Entry 7X7D (X-ray diffraction, 2.92 A resolution); this record covers chains B and F of the 6 polymer chains in the assembly.

== Chain B (and F) ==
Protein: Nb22
Source organism: Vicugna pacos
Notes: chain F of this document is another copy of the same molecule, construct and numbering; everything in this record applies to it too
Chain sequence (130 residues; each row starts with the number of its first residue):
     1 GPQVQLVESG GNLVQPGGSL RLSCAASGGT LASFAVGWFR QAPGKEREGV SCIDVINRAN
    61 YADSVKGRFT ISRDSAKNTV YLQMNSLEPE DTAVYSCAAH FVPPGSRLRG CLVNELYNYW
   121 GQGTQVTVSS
Cystine bridges: Cys24-Cys97, Cys52-Cys111
Reported in the primary citation:
  - conformationally variable residues (loop rearrangement): Thr30

== How chain B and chain F interact ==
Residue-residue contacts (14; chain B residue first):
  Val7(B) - Arg21(F)
  Gly11(B) - Asn12(F)
  Asn12(B) - Asn12(F)
  Pro43(B) - Gln15(F)
  Gln122(B) - Ser19(F)  hydrogen bond
  Gln122(B) - Leu20(F)  hydrogen bond (side chain-backbone)
  Gln122(B) - Arg21(F)
  Gln122(B) - Gln83(F)  hydrogen bond
  Thr124(B) - Asn12(F)
  Gln125(B) - Asn12(F)  hydrogen bond (backbone-side chain)
  Gln125(B) - Leu13(F)
  Gln125(B) - Val14(F)
  Gln125(B) - Gln15(F)  hydrogen bond (side chain-backbone)
  Thr127(B) - Leu13(F)
Interface residues without a listed pair, chain B (9 interface residues in all): Leu13

== In short ==
9 residues of chain B and 8 residues of chain F are in contact, with 5 hydrogen bonds. Polar contacts include
Gln122(B)-Ser19(F), Gln122(B)-Leu20(F) and Gln122(B)-Gln83(F). From the paper: conformational variability at
Thr30(B).
Both chains are Nb22 (Vicugna pacos). Entry 7X7D (SARS-CoV-2 Delta RBD and Nb22) was determined by X-ray
diffraction together with 7X7E from the same study.
